Entry 1APU (X-ray diffraction, 1.80 A resolution); this record covers chains E and I.

Chain E:
Protein: Protein (penicillopepsin)
From: Penicillium janthinellum
Notes: EC 3.4.23.20
UniProtKB: P00798 (PENP_PENJA); residue numbers follow UniProt; this construct covers 1-323
Chain sequence (323 residues; row label = number of the first residue in the row):
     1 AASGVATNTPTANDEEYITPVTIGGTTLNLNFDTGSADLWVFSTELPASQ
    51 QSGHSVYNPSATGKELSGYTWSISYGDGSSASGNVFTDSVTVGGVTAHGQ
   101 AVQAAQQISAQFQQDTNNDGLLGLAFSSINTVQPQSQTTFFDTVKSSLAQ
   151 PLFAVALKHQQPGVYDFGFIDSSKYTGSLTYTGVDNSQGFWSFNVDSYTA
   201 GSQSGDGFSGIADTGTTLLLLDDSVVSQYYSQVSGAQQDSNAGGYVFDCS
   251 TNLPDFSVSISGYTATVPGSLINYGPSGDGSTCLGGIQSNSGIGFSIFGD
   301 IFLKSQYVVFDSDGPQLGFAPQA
Disulfides: Cys249-Cys283
Glycans and other covalent adducts: alpha-D-mannopyranose (MAN) linked to Ser3
Curated features (UniProtKB/Swiss-Prot):
  - active site: Asp33, Asp213
  - glycosylation: Ser3 (O-linked (Man...) serine), Thr7 (O-linked (Man...) threonine)

Chain I:
Protein: Pepstatin analogue isovaleryl-val-val-sta-O-et
Chain sequence (4 residues; row label = number of the first residue in the row):
     4 X
     3 V
     2 V
     1 X
Modified residues: 32L (ethyl (3S,4S)-4-amino-3-hydroxy-6-methylheptanoate) at position 1; IVA (isovaleric acid) at position 4

How chain E and chain I interact:
Contacting residue pairs (27):
  Glu15(E) with Val3(I); IVA_4(I)
  Asn31(E) with 32L_1(I)
  Asp33(E) with 32L_1(I)
  Gly35(E) with 32L_1(I)
  Tyr75(E) with 32L_1(I); Val2(I)
  Gly76(E) with 32L_1(I), hydrogen bond (backbone-backbone); Val2(I), hydrogen bond (backbone-backbone)
  Asp77(E) with 32L_1(I); Val2(I), hydrogen bond (side chain-backbone); Val3(I)
  Ser79(E) with 32L_1(I)
  Phe190(E) with 32L_1(I)
  Ile211(E) with 32L_1(I)
  Asp213(E) with 32L_1(I)
  Gly215(E) with 32L_1(I), hydrogen bond (backbone-backbone); Val3(I)
  Thr216(E) with 32L_1(I); Val2(I); Val3(I)
  Thr217(E) with Val3(I), hydrogen bond (side chain-backbone); IVA_4(I)
  Leu218(E) with IVA_4(I)
  Leu220(E) with Val2(I), hydrophobic
  Leu284(E) with IVA_4(I)
  Ile297(E) with Val2(I), hydrophobic
Interface residues without a listed pair, chain E (22 interface residues in all): Phe112, Leu121, Tyr274, Phe295

Overview:
Chain E and chain I form an interface of 22 and 4 residues respectively; the contacts include 5 hydrogen
bonds. Polar contacts include Asp77(E)-Val2(I), Thr217(E)-Val3(I) and Gly76(E)-32L_1(I). Covalently linked
alpha-D-mannopyranose: at Ser3(E). Curated annotation (UniProt) lists active-site residues Asp33(E) and
Asp213(E) on chain E.
Here chain E is Protein (penicillopepsin) (Penicillium janthinellum) and chain I is Pepstatin analogue
isovaleryl-val-val-sta-O-et. Entry 1APU (Crystallographic analysis of a pepstatin analogue binding to the
aspartyl proteinase penicillopepsin at 1.8 angstroms resolution) was determined by X-ray diffraction.
